6GQG - chain A; structure by X-ray diffraction, 1.79 A resolution.

Chain A:
Protein: Green fluorescent protein
Source organism: Aequorea victoria
Reference sequence: P42212 (GFP_AEQVI); aligned to UniProt positions 1-238 over residues 1-238
Chain sequence (242 residues; row label = number of the first residue in the row; note: 2 numbers in that range are skipped by the numbering (no residue carries them; nothing is unmodelled there); numbers below 1 keep their minus sign (Gly-5 is residue -5)):
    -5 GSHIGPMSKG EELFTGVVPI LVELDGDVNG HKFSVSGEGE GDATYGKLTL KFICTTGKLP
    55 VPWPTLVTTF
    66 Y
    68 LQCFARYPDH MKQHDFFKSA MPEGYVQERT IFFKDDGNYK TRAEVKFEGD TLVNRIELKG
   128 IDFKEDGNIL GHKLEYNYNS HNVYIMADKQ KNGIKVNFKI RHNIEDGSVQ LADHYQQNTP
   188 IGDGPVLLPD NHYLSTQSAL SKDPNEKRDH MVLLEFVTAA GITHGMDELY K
Disordered / not traced: -5 to 0, 231-238
Construct notes: expression tag (-5 to 0); chromophore (66, 66); engineered mutation Leu68 (Val in P42212), Ala72 (Ser in P42212)
Modified residues: Tyr66 (chromophore; PIA)
Covalent attachments: covalent link Phe64-Tyr66; covalent link Tyr66-Leu68
Bound ions: Ca2+ site 1: His139, Glu172; Ca2+ site 2 near Asp197 (its only coordinating residue here)

In short:
The Ca2+ site 1 is built by His139 and Glu172.
Chain A is Green fluorescent protein (Aequorea victoria); the structure, Structure of GFPmut2 crystallized at
pH 8.5, was determined by X-ray diffraction (same publication as 6GO8, 6GO9, 6GQH and 6GRM).
